2VOM - chains A and B; structure by X-ray diffraction, 1.85 A resolution.

# Chain A (and B)
Protein: Triosephosphate isomerase
Source organism: Homo sapiens
Notes: EC 5.3.1.1; chain B of this document is another copy of the same molecule, construct and numbering; everything in this record applies to it too
UniProt: P60174 (TPIS_HUMAN); residues 1-248 here correspond to UniProt positions 2-249 (UniProt number = residue number + 1)
Sequence (250 residues; each row starts with the number of its first residue; numbers below 1 keep their minus sign (Gly-1 is residue -1)):
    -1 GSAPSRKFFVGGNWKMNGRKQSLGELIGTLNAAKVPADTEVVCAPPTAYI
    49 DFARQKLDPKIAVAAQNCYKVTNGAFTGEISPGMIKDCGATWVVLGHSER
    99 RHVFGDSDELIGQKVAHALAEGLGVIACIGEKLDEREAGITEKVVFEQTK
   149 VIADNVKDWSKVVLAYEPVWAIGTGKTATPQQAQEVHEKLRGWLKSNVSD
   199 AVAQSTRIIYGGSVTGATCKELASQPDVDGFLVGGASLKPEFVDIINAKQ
Unresolved in the structure: -1 to 3 (chain B: -1 to 2)
Sequence notes: engineered mutation Asp104 (Glu105 in P60174)
UniProt features mapped onto this chain:
  - active site: His95 (Electrophile), Glu165 (Proton acceptor)
  - binding site (substrate): Asn11, Lys13
  - modified residue: Lys13 (N6-acetyllysine), Ser20 (Phosphoserine), Tyr67 (3'-nitrotyrosine), Ser79 (Phosphoserine), Ser105 (Phosphoserine), Lys148 (N6-succinyllysine), Lys155 (N6-acetyllysine), Ser158 (Phosphoserine), Thr172 (Phosphothreonine), Lys193 (N6-acetyllysine), Ser197 (Phosphoserine), Tyr208 (3'-nitrotyrosine), Ser211 (Phosphoserine), Thr213 (Phosphothreonine), Ser222 (Phosphoserine), Lys237 (N6-acetyllysine)
  - cross-link: Lys141 (Glycyl lysine isopeptide (Lys-Gly) (interchain with G-Cter in SUMO1))

# Chain A / chain B interface
Pairs across the interface (93):
  Asn11(A) with Thr75(B), hydrogen bond
  Lys13(A) with Gly72(B); Ala73(B); Thr75(B)
  Met14(A) with Val69(B); Thr70(B); Asn71(B); Gly72(B), hydrogen bond (backbone-backbone); Phe74(B); Glu77(B); Ile78(B); Ser79(B); Met82(B)
  Asn15(A) with Asn71(B); Gly72(B); Met82(B)
  Gly16(A) with Asn71(B); Met82(B)
  Arg17(A) with Thr70(B), hydrogen bond (side chain-backbone); Asn71(B), hydrogen bond; Ser79(B); Gly81(B); Met82(B); Asp85(B)
  Lys18(A) with Asp49(B), salt bridge; Asp85(B), hydrogen bond (backbone-side chain)
  Pro44(A) with Met82(B), hydrophobic
  Thr45(A) with Thr45(B); Ala46(B); Gly76(B)
  Ala46(A) with Thr45(B); Ile78(B); Cys86(B)
  Tyr47(A) with Met82(B); Asp85(B), hydrogen bond; Cys86(B), hydrophobic
  Asp49(A) with Lys18(B), salt bridge; Phe50(B)
  Gln64(A) with Thr75(B); Gly76(B), hydrogen bond (side chain-backbone)
  Tyr67(A) with Met14(B), hydrophobic; Phe102(B), hydrophobic
  Val69(A) with Met14(B)
  Thr70(A) with Arg17(B), hydrogen bond (backbone-side chain)
  Asn71(A) with Met14(B); Asn15(B); Gly16(B); Arg17(B), hydrogen bond
  Gly72(A) with Lys13(B); Met14(B), hydrogen bond (backbone-backbone); Asn15(B), hydrogen bond (backbone-side chain)
  Ala73(A) with Lys13(B); Glu97(B)
  Phe74(A) with Met14(B); Glu97(B)
  Thr75(A) with Asn11(B), hydrogen bond; Lys13(B); Gln64(B); His95(B); Glu97(B), hydrogen bond; Arg98(B), hydrogen bond (backbone-side chain)
  Gly76(A) with Thr45(B); Gln64(B), hydrogen bond (backbone-side chain); Arg98(B)
  Glu77(A) with Met14(B); Arg98(B), salt bridge; Phe102(B)
  Ile78(A) with Met14(B); Ala46(B)
  Ser79(A) with Met14(B); Arg17(B)
  Gly81(A) with Arg17(B)
  Met82(A) with Met14(B); Asn15(B); Gly16(B); Arg17(B); Pro44(B), hydrophobic; Tyr47(B)
  Asp85(A) with Arg17(B); Lys18(B), hydrogen bond (side chain-backbone); Tyr47(B), hydrogen bond
  Cys86(A) with Ala46(B); Tyr47(B), hydrophobic
  His95(A) with Thr75(B)
  Glu97(A) with Ala73(B); Phe74(B); Thr75(B), hydrogen bond
  Arg98(A) with Thr75(B), hydrogen bond (side chain-backbone); Gly76(B); Glu77(B), salt bridge
  Phe102(A) with Tyr67(B), hydrophobic; Phe74(B), hydrophobic; Glu77(B)
Also at the interface, not in a pair above, chain A (36 interface residues in all): Phe50, Asn65, Val101
Also at the interface, not in a pair above, chain B (37 interface residues in all): Gln53, Asn65, Val101

# Summary
The interface between chain A and chain B involves 36 residues on one side and 37 on the other; the contacts
include 19 hydrogen bonds and 4 salt bridges. Polar pairs include Lys18(A)-Asp49(B), Glu77(A)-Arg98(B) and
Asn11(A)-Thr75(B).
Chain A and chain B are both Triosephosphate isomerase (Homo sapiens); the structure, Structural basis of
human triosephosphate isomerase deficiency. Mutation E104D and correlation to solvent perturbation, was
determined by X-ray diffraction (same publication as 2JK2).
